Entry 7DPF (electron microscopy, 3.20 A resolution); this record covers chains 2 and 4 of the 4 polymer chains in the assembly.

[Chain 2]
Protein: VP2
From: Coxsackievirus B1
Reference sequence: A0A2S0RQC2 (A0A2S0RQC2_9ENTO); residues 1-263 here correspond to UniProt positions 70-332 (UniProt number = residue number + 69)
Chain sequence (263 residues; numbered 1 to 263; the number before each row is that of its first residue):
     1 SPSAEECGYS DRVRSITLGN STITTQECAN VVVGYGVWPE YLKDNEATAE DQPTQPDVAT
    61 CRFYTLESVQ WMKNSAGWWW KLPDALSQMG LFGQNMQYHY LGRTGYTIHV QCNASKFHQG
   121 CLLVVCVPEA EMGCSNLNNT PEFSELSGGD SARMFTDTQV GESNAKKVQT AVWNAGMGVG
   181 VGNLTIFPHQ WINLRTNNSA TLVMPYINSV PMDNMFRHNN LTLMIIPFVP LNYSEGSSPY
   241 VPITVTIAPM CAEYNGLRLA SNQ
Disordered / not traced: 1-9, 262-263

[Chain 4]
Protein: Capsid protein VP4
From: Coxsackievirus B1
Reference sequence: A0A2S1FMR1 (A0A2S1FMR1_9ENTO); residues 1-69 here = UniProt positions 1-69
Chain sequence (69 residues; each row starts with the number of its first residue):
     1 MGAQVSTQKT GAHETGLNAS GNSVIHYTNI NYYKDAASNS ANRQDFTQDP GKFTEPVKDI
    61 MVKTMPALN
Disordered / not traced: 1-2, 12-24
Construct notes: variant Val24 (Ile in A0A2S1FMR1)

[Interface between chain 2 and chain 4]
Contacting residue pairs (17; chain 2 residue first):
  Ser10(2) with Asn69(4)
  Asp11(2) with Ala67(4); Asn69(4)
  Arg12(2) with Leu68(4); Asn69(4)
  Arg14(2) with Lys58(4); Asp59(4), salt bridge
  Asn30(2) with Val57(4); Asp59(4), hydrogen bond (side chain-backbone)
  Val31(2) with Val57(4); Lys58(4), hydrogen bond (backbone-backbone)
  Val32(2) with Pro56(4)
  Val33(2) with Pro56(4), hydrogen bond (backbone-backbone)
  Gly34(2) with Pro56(4)
  Tyr35(2) with Lys52(4); Phe53(4), hydrophobic
  Thr196(2) with Leu68(4)
Other interface residues (no listed pair), chain 2 (14 interface residues in all): Cys28, Gly36, Trp38
Other interface residues (no listed pair), chain 4 (10 interface residues in all): Met61

[Summary]
Chain 2 and chain 4 form an interface of 14 and 10 residues respectively, with 3 hydrogen bonds and 1 salt
bridge. Polar contacts include Arg14(2)-Asp59(4), Asn30(2)-Asp59(4) and Val31(2)-Lys58(4).
Chain 2 is VP2 and chain 4 is Capsid protein VP4, both from Coxsackievirus B1; the structure, Cryo-EM
structure of Coxsackievirus B1 mature virion, was determined by electron microscopy together with 7DPG, 7DPZ,
7DQ1 and 7DQ4 from the same study.
